PDB entry 3CCE | X-ray diffraction, 2.75 A resolution | chains L and 0 of the 31 polymer chains in the assembly

== Chain L ==
Name: 50S ribosomal protein L15P
Source organism: Haloarcula marismortui
UniProtKB: P12737 (RL15_HALMA); residues 0-164 here correspond to UniProt positions 1-165 (UniProt number = residue number + 1)
Amino-acid sequence (165 residues; each row starts with the number of its first residue; numbering starts at 0):
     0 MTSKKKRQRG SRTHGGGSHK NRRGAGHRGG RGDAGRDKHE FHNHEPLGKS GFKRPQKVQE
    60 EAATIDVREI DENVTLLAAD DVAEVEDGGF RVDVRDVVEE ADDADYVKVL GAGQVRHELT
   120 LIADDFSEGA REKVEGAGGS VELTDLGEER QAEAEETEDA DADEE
Unresolved in the structure: 0, 84-88, 151-164
Bound ions: Na+: His-18 (shared with G902(0), U903(0) of chain 0); Sr2+: Asp-36 (shared with G2466(0) of chain 0)

== Chain 0 ==
Molecule: 23S ribosomal RNA
Source organism: Haloarcula marismortui
Notes: engineered mutation(s): G2099A, U2535A
Sequence (2923 nucleotides; each row starts with the number of its first residue):
     1 GUUGGCUACU AUGCCAGCUG GUGGAUUGCU CGGCUCAGGC GCUGAUGAAG GACGUGCCAA
    61 GCUGCGAUAA GCUGUGGGGA GCCGCACGGA GGCGAAGAAC CACAGAUUUC CGAAUGAGAA
   121 UCUCUCUAAC AAUUGCUUCG CGCAAUGAGG AACCCCGAGA ACUGAAACAU CUCAGUAUCG
   181 GGAGGAACAG AAAACGCAAC GUGAUGUCGU UAGUAACCGC GAGUGAACGC GAUACAGCCC
   241 AAACCGAAGC CCUCACGGGC AAUGUGGUGU CAGGGCUACC UCUCAUCAGC CGACCGUCUU
   301 CACGAAGUCU CUUGGAAUAG AGCGUGAUAC AGGGUGACAA CCCCGUACUG AAGACCAGUA
   361 CGCUGUGCGG UAGUGCCAGA GUAGCGGGGG UUGGAUAUCC CUCGCGAAUA ACGCAGGCAU
   421 CGACUGCGAA GGCUAAACAC AACCUGAGAC CGAUAGUGAA CAAGUAGUGU GAACGAACGC
   481 UGCAAAGUAC CCUCAGAAGG GAGGCGAAAU AGAGCAUGAA AUCAGUUGGC GAUCGAGCGA
   541 CAGGGCAUAC AAGGUCCCUU GACGAAUGAC CGAGACGCGA GUCUCCAGUA AGACUCACGG
   601 GAAGCCGAUG UUCUGUCGUA CGUUUUGAAA AACGAGCCAG GGAGUGUGUC UGUAUGGCAA
   661 GUCUAACCGG AGUAUCCGGG GAGGCACAGG GAAACCGACA UGGCCGCAGG GCUUUGCCCG
   721 AGGGCCGCCG UCUUCAAGGG CGGGGAGCCA UGUGGACACG ACCCGAAUCC GGACGAUCUA
   781 CGCAUGGACA AGAUGAAGCG UGCCGAAAGG CACGUGGAAG UCUGUUAGAG UUGGUGUCCU
   841 ACAAUACCCU CUCGUGAUCU AUGUGUAGGG GUGAAAGGCC CAUCGAGUCC GGCAACAGCU
   901 GGUUCCAAUC GAAACAUGUC GAAGCAUGAC CUCCGCCGAG GUAGUCUGUG AGGUAGAGCG
   961 ACCGAUUGGU GUGUCCGCCU CCGAGAGGAG UCGGCACACC UGUCAAACUC CAAACUUACA
  1021 GACGCUGUUU GACGCGGGGA UUCCGGUGCG CGGGGUAAGC CUGUGUACCA GGAGGGGAAC
  1081 AACCCAGAGA UAGGUUAAGG UCCCCAAGUG UGGAUUAAGU GUAAUCCUCU GAAGGUGGUC
  1141 UCGAGCCCUA GACAGCCGGG AGGUGAGCUU AGAAGCAGCU ACCCUCUAAG AAAAGCGUAA
  1201 CAGCUUACCG GCCGAGGUUU GAGGCGCCCA AAAUGAUCGG GACUCAAAUC CACCACCGAG
  1261 ACCUGUCCGU ACCACUCAUA CUGGUAAUCG AGUAGAUUGG CGCUCUAAUU GGAUGGAAGC
  1321 AGGGGCGAGA GCUCCUGUGG ACCGAUUAGU GACGAAAAUC CUGGCCAUAG UAGCAGCGAU
  1381 AGUCGGGUGA GAACCCCGAC GGCCUAAUGG AUAAGGGUUC CUCAGCACUG CUGAUCAGCU
  1441 GAGGGUUAGC CGGUCCUAAG UCUCACCGCA ACUCGACUGA GACGAAAUGG GAAACAGGUU
  1501 AAUAUUCCUG UGCCAUCAUG CAGUGAAAGU UGACGCCCUG GGGUCGAUCA CGCCGGGCAU
  1561 UCGCCCGGUC GAACCGUCCA ACUCCGUGGA AGCCGUAAUG GCAGGAAGCG GACGAACGGC
  1621 GGCAUAGGGA AACGUGAUUC AACCUGGGGC CCAUGAAAAG ACGAGCAUGA UGUCCGUACC
  1681 GAGAACCGAC ACAGGUGUCC AUGGCGGCGA AAGCCAAGGC CUGUCGGGAG CAACCAACGU
  1741 UAGGGAAUUC GGCAAGUUAG UCCCGUACCU UCGGAAGAAG GGAUGCCUGC UCCGGAACGG
  1801 AGCAGGUCGC AGUGACUCGG AAGCUCGGAC UGUCUAGUAA CAACAUAGGU GACCGCAAAU
  1861 CCGCAAGGAC UCGUACGGUC ACUGAAUCCU GCCCAGUGCA GGUAUCUGAA CACCUCGUAC
  1921 AAGAGGACGA AGGACCUGUC AACGGCGGGG GUAACUAUGA CCCUCUUAAG GUAGCGUAGU
  1981 ACCUUGCCGC AUCAGUAGCG GCUUGCAUGA AUGGAUUAAC CAGAGCUUCA CUGUCCCAAC
  2041 GUUGGGCCCG GUGAACUGUA CAUUCCAGUG CGGAGUCUGG AGACACCCAG GGGGAAGCAA
  2101 AGACCCUAUG GAGCUUUACU GCAGGCUGUC GCUGAGACGU GGUCGCCGAU GUGCAGCAUA
  2161 GGUAGGAGUC GUUACAGAGG UACCCGCGCU AGCGGGCCAC CCAGACAACA GUGAAAUACU
  2221 ACCCGUCGGU GACUGCGACU CUCACUCCGG GAGGAGGACA CCGAUAGCCG GGCAGUUUGA
  2281 CUGGGGCGGU ACGCGCUCGA AAAGAUAUCG AGCGCGCCCU AUGGUCAUCU CAGCCGGGAC
  2341 AGAGACCCGG CGAAGAGUGC AAGAGCAAAA GAUGACUUGA CAGUGUUCUU CCCAACGAGG
  2401 AACGCUGACG CGAAAGCGUG GUCUAGCGAA CCAAUUAGCC UGCUUGAUGC GGGCAAUUGA
  2461 UGACAGAAAA GCUACCCUAG GGAUAACAGA GUCGUCACUC GCAAGAGCAC AUAUCGACCG
  2521 AGUGGCUUGC UACCACGAUG UCGGUUCCCU CCAUCCUGCC CGUGCAGAAG CGGGCAAGGG
  2581 UGAGGUUGUU CGCCUAUUAA AGGAGGUCGU GAGCUGGGUU UAGACCGUCG UGAGACAGGU
  2641 CGGCUGCUAU CUACUGGGUG UGUAAUGGUG UCUGACAAGA ACGACCGUAU AGUACGAGAG
  2701 GAACUACGGU UGGUGGCCAC UGGUGUACCG GUUGUUCGAG AGAGCACGUG CCGGGUAGCC
  2761 ACGCCACACG GGGUAAGAGC UGAACGCAUC UAAGCUCGAA ACCCACUUGG AAAAGAGACA
  2821 CCGCCGAGGU CCCGCGUACA AGACGCGGUC GAUAGACUCG GGGUGUGCGC GUCGAGGUAA
  2881 CGAGACGUUA AGCCCACGAG CACUAACAGA CCAAAGCCAU CAU
Unresolved in the structure: 1-9, 126-127, 715, 971-998, 1560, 1952-1963, 2137-2236, 2339-2343, 2665-2666, 2915-2923
Modified positions: 1MA (6-hydro-1-methyladenosine-5'-monophosphate) at position 628, OMU (o2'-methyluridine 5'-monophosphate) at position 2587, OMG (o2'-methylguanosine-5'-monophosphate) at position 2588, UR3 (3-methyluridine-5'-monophoshate) at position 2619, PSU (pseudouridine-5'-monophosphate) at position 2621
Bound ions: Mg2+ site 1 near G28 (its only coordinating residue here); Na+ site 1: C40, G41; Na+ site 2: A45, U146, G147; Na+ site 3: G56, A59, G61; Sr2+ site 1 near C85 (its only coordinating residue here); Sr2+ site 2: A86, C87 (shared with 1 residue of chain T); Na+ site 4 near U108 (its only coordinating residue here); Mg2+ site 2 near U115 (its only coordinating residue here); Na+ site 5: C141, G142; Sr2+ site 3: G147 (shared with 1 residue of chain M); Mg2+ site 3: C162, U2276; K+ site 1: C162, U163, U172; 73 more Mg2+ sites not listed; 57 more Na+ sites not listed; 57 more Sr2+ sites not listed; 1 more K+ sites not listed

== Chain L / chain 0 interface ==
Pairs across the interface - 176 pairs, chain L then chain 0:
  Thr-1(L) / G1299(0)  phosphate contact
  Thr-1(L) / G1300(0)  hydrogen bond to the base
  Lys-3(L) / G754(0)  phosphate contact
  Lys-3(L) / G755(0)  salt bridge to the phosphate
  Lys-3(L) / G1039(0)  sugar contact
  Lys-3(L) / A1296(0)  salt bridge to the phosphate
  Lys-3(L) / U1297(0)  salt bridge to the phosphate
  Lys-4(L) / G644(0)  sugar contact
  Lys-4(L) / U645(0)  phosphate contact
  Lys-4(L) / G754(0)  salt bridge to the phosphate
  Lys-5(L) / C905(0)  hydrogen bond to the base
  Lys-5(L) / C1301(0)  base contact
  Lys-5(L) / G1302(0)  hydrogen bond to the base
  Lys-5(L) / C1353(0)  hydrogen bond to the base
  Lys-5(L) / G1354(0)  hydrogen bond to the base
  Arg-6(L) / C905(0)  base contact
  Arg-6(L) / C906(0)  base contact
  Arg-6(L) / A907(0)  base contact
  Arg-6(L) / U1298(0)  hydrogen bond to the base
  Arg-6(L) / G1299(0)  hydrogen bond to the base
  Gln-7(L) / U904(0)  phosphate contact
  Arg-8(L) / G644(0)  salt bridge to the phosphate
  Arg-8(L) / U903(0)  sugar contact
  Arg-8(L) / U904(0)  hydrogen bond to the base
  Arg-8(L) / C905(0)  sugar contact
  Arg-8(L) / G1354(0)  salt bridge to the phosphate
  Gly-9(L) / U904(0)  hydrogen bond to the phosphate
  Ser-10(L) / U904(0)  hydrogen bond to the phosphate
  Arg-11(L) / U623(0)  hydrogen bond to the phosphate
  Arg-11(L) / G902(0)  salt bridge to the phosphate
  Arg-11(L) / U903(0)  salt bridge to the phosphate
  Arg-11(L) / U904(0)  hydrogen bond to the phosphate
  Thr-12(L) / U903(0)  base contact
  Thr-12(L) / G1295(0)  hydrogen bond to the phosphate
  His-13(L) / G644(0)  hydrogen bond to the base
  His-13(L) / U903(0)  sugar contact
  Gly-14(L) / U1041(0)  sugar contact
  Gly-14(L) / G1295(0)  hydrogen bond to the phosphate
  Gly-15(L) / U1041(0)  sugar contact
  Gly-15(L) / G1295(0)  hydrogen bond to the phosphate
  Gly-16(L) / U1041(0)  phosphate contact
  Gly-16(L) / U1042(0)  phosphate contact
  Gly-16(L) / A1294(0)  sugar contact
  Gly-16(L) / G1295(0)  hydrogen bond to the phosphate
  Ser-17(L) / U1042(0)  hydrogen bond to the phosphate
  His-18(L) / U624(0)  salt bridge to the phosphate
  His-18(L) / G901(0)  salt bridge to the phosphate
  His-18(L) / G902(0)  salt bridge to the phosphate
  His-18(L) / U903(0)  base contact
  Lys-19(L) / U624(0)  hydrogen bond to the phosphate
  Lys-19(L) / U625(0)  salt bridge to the phosphate
  Lys-19(L) / C899(0)  phosphate contact
  Lys-19(L) / U900(0)  salt bridge to the phosphate
  Lys-19(L) / G901(0)  phosphate contact
  Asn-20(L) / U1042(0)  hydrogen bond to the phosphate
  Arg-21(L) / G644(0)  hydrogen bond to the base
  Arg-21(L) / C762(0)  hydrogen bond to the base
  Arg-22(L) / G898(0)  phosphate contact
  Arg-22(L) / C899(0)  salt bridge to the phosphate
  Arg-22(L) / U900(0)  salt bridge to the phosphate
  Gly-23(L) / A897(0)  phosphate contact
  Gly-23(L) / G898(0)  hydrogen bond to the phosphate
  Ala-24(L) / A166(0)  base contact
  Ala-24(L) / A897(0)  hydrogen bond to the phosphate
  Ala-24(L) / G898(0)  hydrogen bond to the phosphate
  Gly-25(L) / A166(0)  base contact
  Gly-25(L) / G898(0)  hydrogen bond to the phosphate
  Gly-25(L) / G924(0)  hydrogen bond to the sugar
  Gly-25(L) / C925(0)  phosphate contact
  His-26(L) / G898(0)  phosphate contact
  His-26(L) / C925(0)  salt bridge to the phosphate
  Arg-27(L) / C757(0)  phosphate contact
  Arg-27(L) / A758(0)  salt bridge to the phosphate
  Gly-28(L) / A166(0)  base contact
  Gly-28(L) / C925(0)  sugar contact
  Gly-29(L) / A165(0)  phosphate contact
  Gly-29(L) / A166(0)  hydrogen bond to the base
  Arg-30(L) / G164(0)  phosphate contact
  Arg-30(L) / A165(0)  hydrogen bond to the phosphate
  Arg-30(L) / A758(0)  phosphate contact
  Arg-30(L) / C759(0)  salt bridge to the phosphate
  Arg-30(L) / A761(0)  salt bridge to the phosphate
  Arg-30(L) / C896(0)  hydrogen bond to the phosphate
  Arg-30(L) / A897(0)  salt bridge to the phosphate
  Gly-31(L) / G223(0)  phosphate contact
  Gly-31(L) / C757(0)  hydrogen bond to the phosphate
  Gly-31(L) / A758(0)  hydrogen bond to the phosphate
  Asp-32(L) / A222(0)  phosphate contact
  Asp-32(L) / G223(0)  hydrogen bond to the phosphate
  Ala-33(L) / A165(0)  phosphate contact
  Ala-33(L) / A166(0)  sugar contact
  Gly-34(L) / A166(0)  hydrogen bond to the phosphate
  Arg-35(L) / G221(0)  phosphate contact
  Arg-35(L) / A222(0)  salt bridge to the phosphate
  Asp-36(L) / G2466(0)  phosphate contact
  Lys-37(L) / U919(0)  hydrogen bond to the phosphate
  Lys-37(L) / C920(0)  salt bridge to the phosphate
  Lys-37(L) / G2466(0)  salt bridge to the phosphate
  Lys-37(L) / A2467(0)  phosphate contact
  His-38(L) / A166(0)  base contact
  His-38(L) / G918(0)  hydrogen bond to the base
  His-38(L) / U919(0)  sugar contact
  His-38(L) / G924(0)  base contact
  His-38(L) / C925(0)  sugar contact
  His-38(L) / A926(0)  sugar contact
  Glu-39(L) / C925(0)  hydrogen bond to the sugar
  Glu-39(L) / A926(0)  sugar contact
  Phe-40(L) / G918(0)  sugar contact
  Phe-40(L) / C2396(0)  sugar contact
  Phe-40(L) / A2465(0)  base contact
  His-41(L) / A926(0)  hydrogen bond to the base
  His-41(L) / U927(0)  sugar contact
  Leu-46(L) / G221(0)  phosphate contact
  Leu-46(L) / A2430(0)  hydrogen bond to the sugar
  Gly-47(L) / G221(0)  hydrogen bond to the phosphate
  Gly-47(L) / A2430(0)  hydrogen bond to the sugar
  Gly-47(L) / C2431(0)  phosphate contact
  Lys-48(L) / C220(0)  sugar contact
  Lys-48(L) / C2431(0)  hydrogen bond to the phosphate
  Lys-48(L) / C2432(0)  salt bridge to the phosphate
  Ser-49(L) / C2454(0)  phosphate contact
  Gly-50(L) / A692(0)  sugar contact
  Gly-50(L) / G2453(0)  hydrogen bond to the phosphate
  Gly-50(L) / C2454(0)  hydrogen bond to the phosphate
  Phe-51(L) / A692(0)  hydrogen bond to the sugar
  Phe-51(L) / A693(0)  sugar contact
  Phe-51(L) / U2441(0)  sugar contact
  Phe-51(L) / G2452(0)  base contact
  Phe-51(L) / G2453(0)  sugar contact
  Lys-52(L) / A215(0)  salt bridge to the phosphate
  Lys-52(L) / A216(0)  salt bridge to the phosphate
  Arg-53(L) / A693(0)  phosphate contact
  Arg-53(L) / A694(0)  salt bridge to the phosphate
  Arg-53(L) / U2441(0)  hydrogen bond to the phosphate
  Arg-53(L) / G2442(0)  salt bridge to the phosphate
  Pro-54(L) / G2442(0)  sugar contact
  Pro-54(L) / C2443(0)  base contact
  Gln-55(L) / U214(0)  sugar contact
  Gln-55(L) / A215(0)  sugar contact
  Lys-56(L) / G196(0)  hydrogen bond to the sugar
  Lys-56(L) / C197(0)  phosphate contact
  Lys-56(L) / G416(0)  hydrogen bond to the phosphate
  Lys-56(L) / G417(0)  salt bridge to the phosphate
  Lys-56(L) / C2443(0)  hydrogen bond to the phosphate
  Lys-56(L) / U2444(0)  salt bridge to the phosphate
  Val-57(L) / G2442(0)  phosphate contact
  Val-57(L) / C2443(0)  sugar contact
  Thr-63(L) / G697(0)  base contact
  Asp-65(L) / A688(0)  hydrogen bond to the base
  Arg-67(L) / A688(0)  salt bridge to the phosphate
  Arg-67(L) / G745(0)  base contact
  Asp-70(L) / A700(0)  hydrogen bond to the base
  Glu-71(L) / A700(0)  base contact
  Glu-71(L) / G745(0)  hydrogen bond to the base
  Lys-107(L) / G697(0)  salt bridge to the phosphate
  Leu-109(L) / A688(0)  base contact
  Leu-109(L) / G697(0)  base contact
  Leu-109(L) / A698(0)  phosphate contact
  Gly-110(L) / A698(0)  hydrogen bond to the phosphate
  Gly-110(L) / C699(0)  phosphate contact
  Ala-111(L) / A688(0)  base contact
  Ala-111(L) / A698(0)  sugar contact
  Ala-111(L) / C699(0)  phosphate contact
  Gly-112(L) / C699(0)  hydrogen bond to the phosphate
  Gly-112(L) / A700(0)  phosphate contact
  Gln-113(L) / A700(0)  hydrogen bond to the base
  Gln-113(L) / U701(0)  hydrogen bond to the phosphate
  Val-114(L) / A700(0)  base contact
  Arg-115(L) / A700(0)  base contact
  Arg-115(L) / U701(0)  salt bridge to the phosphate
  Ser-126(L) / G697(0)  phosphate contact
  Ser-126(L) / A698(0)  hydrogen bond to the phosphate
  Glu-127(L) / G697(0)  hydrogen bond to the phosphate
  Gly-128(L) / A698(0)  phosphate contact
  Lys-132(L) / C699(0)  salt bridge to the phosphate
  Arg-149(L) / G697(0)  salt bridge to the phosphate
Also at the interface, not in a pair above, chain L (75 interface residues in all): Ser-2, Asn-42, Glu-59, Phe-125, Ala-129
Also at the interface, not in a pair above, chain 0 (90 interface residues in all): A226, C695, C696, U753, C1044, C2440, A2483

== Summary ==
Chain L and chain 0 form an interface of 75 and 90 residues respectively, with 58 hydrogen bonds and 35 salt
bridges. Polar pairs include Thr-1(L)/G1300(0), Lys-5(L)/C905(0) and Lys-5(L)/G1302(0). The Na+ site is built
by G902(0), U903(0) and His-18(L). G2466(0) and Asp-36(L) coordinate Sr2+.
Chain L is 50S ribosomal protein L15P and chain 0 is 23S ribosomal RNA, both from Haloarcula marismortui; the
structure, Structure of Anisomycin resistant 50S Ribosomal Subunit: 23S rRNA mutation U2535A, was determined
by X-ray diffraction together with 3CC2, 3CC4, 3CC7, 3CCJ, 3CCL, 3CCM and 6 further entries from the same
study.
